PDB entry 7TFA | electron microscopy, 2.07 A resolution | chains W and X of the 24 polymer chains in the assembly

Chain W (and X):
Name: Glutamine synthetase
Source organism: Paenibacillus polymyxa
Notes: EC 6.3.1.2; chain X of this document is another copy of the same molecule, construct and numbering; everything in this record applies to it too
Reference sequence: A0A0F0G8G2 (A0A0F0G8G2_PAEPO); numbering as in UniProt (aligned over 1-442)
Sequence (462 residues; numbered -19 to 442; the number before each row is that of its first residue; numbers below 1 keep their minus sign (Met-19 is residue -19)):
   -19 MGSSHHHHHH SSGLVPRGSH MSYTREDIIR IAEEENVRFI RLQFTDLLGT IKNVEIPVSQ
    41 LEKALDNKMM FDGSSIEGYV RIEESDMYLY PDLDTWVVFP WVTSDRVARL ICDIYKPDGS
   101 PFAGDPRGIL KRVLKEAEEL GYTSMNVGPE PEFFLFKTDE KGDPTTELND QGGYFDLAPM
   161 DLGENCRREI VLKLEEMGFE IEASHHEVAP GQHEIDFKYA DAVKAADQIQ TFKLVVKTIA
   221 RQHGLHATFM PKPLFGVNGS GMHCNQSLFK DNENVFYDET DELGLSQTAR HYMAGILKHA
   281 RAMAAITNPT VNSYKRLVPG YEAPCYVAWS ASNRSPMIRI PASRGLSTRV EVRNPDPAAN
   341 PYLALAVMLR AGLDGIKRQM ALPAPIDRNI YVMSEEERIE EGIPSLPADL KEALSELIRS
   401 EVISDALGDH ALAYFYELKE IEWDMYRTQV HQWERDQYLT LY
Unresolved in the structure: -19 to 1
Sequence notes: initiating methionine (-19); expression tag (-18 to 0)
Metal / ion sites: Mg2+ site 1: Glu130, Glu331; Mg2+ site 2: Glu132, Glu187, Glu194
Residues lining bound ligands: glutamine (GLN): Glu132, Tyr154, Glu187, Val188, Gln192, Asn238, Gly239, Ser240, Gly241, His243, Arg296, Tyr301, Glu302, Ala303, Arg333
Reported in the primary citation:
  - catalytic residues: Asp52, Glu302 (proposed by the authors, not directly observed)

How chain W and chain X interact:
Pairs across the interface (53; chain W residue first):
  Tyr154(W) - Lys32(X)  hydrogen bond (backbone-side chain)
  Tyr154(W) - Asp52(X)  hydrogen bond
  Tyr154(W) - Ser55(X)
  Tyr154(W) - Arg61(X)
  Phe155(W) - Lys32(X)
  Phe155(W) - Asn33(X)  hydrogen bond (backbone-backbone)
  Phe155(W) - Val34(X)  hydrophobic
  Phe155(W) - Asp52(X)
  Phe155(W) - Ser55(X)
  Asp156(W) - Thr30(X)
  Asp156(W) - Lys32(X)
  Asp156(W) - Asn33(X)
  Leu157(W) - Arg21(X)
  Leu157(W) - Ile31(X)
  Leu157(W) - Asn33(X)
  Leu157(W) - Leu214(X)  hydrophobic
  Ala158(W) - Arg221(X)
  Met160(W) - Leu214(X)  hydrophobic
  Met160(W) - Lys217(X)
  Met160(W) - Thr218(X)
  Met160(W) - Arg221(X)  hydrogen bond (backbone-side chain)
  Asp161(W) - Thr218(X)
  Asp161(W) - Arg221(X)
  Gly163(W) - Arg221(X)  hydrogen bond (backbone-side chain)
  Asn165(W) - Arg21(X)
  Arg167(W) - Glu35(X)  salt bridge
  Arg168(W) - Phe19(X)
  Val171(W) - Phe19(X)  hydrophobic
  Leu172(W) - Arg18(X)
  Leu172(W) - Asp85(X)
  Glu175(W) - Pro37(X)
  Glu175(W) - Ser39(X)
  Ile181(W) - Pro37(X)
  Ile181(W) - Gln40(X)
  Glu182(W) - Ile36(X)
  Glu182(W) - Gln40(X)  hydrogen bond
  Glu182(W) - Lys43(X)  salt bridge
  Ala183(W) - Val34(X)  hydrophobic
  Ala183(W) - Glu35(X)
  Ala183(W) - Met49(X)  hydrophobic
  Ser184(W) - Val34(X)
  Ser184(W) - Glu35(X)  hydrogen bond (backbone-backbone)
  Lys198(W) - Gln40(X)  hydrogen bond
  Glu302(W) - Arg61(X)  salt bridge
  Ser312(W) - Glu63(X)
  Asn313(W) - Glu63(X)
  Arg314(W) - Arg61(X)
  Arg314(W) - Ile62(X)
  Arg319(W) - Glu64(X)  salt bridge
  Arg319(W) - Asp66(X)  salt bridge
  Pro321(W) - Asp66(X)
  Ala322(W) - Asp66(X)  hydrogen bond (backbone-side chain)
  Ser323(W) - Met50(X)
Interface residues without a listed pair, chain W (32 interface residues in all): Pro159, Leu162, His185, Val188, Arg333
Interface residues without a listed pair, chain X (34 interface residues in all): Phe24, Phe51, Ser65, Val87, Pro97, Gln222

In short:
32 residues of chain W face 34 of chain X across their interface, with 9 hydrogen bonds and 5 salt bridges.
Polar contacts include Arg167(W)-Glu35(X), Glu182(W)-Lys43(X) and Glu302(W)-Arg61(X). Bound to chain W:
glutamine. Glu130(W) and Glu331(W) form the Mg2+ site 1. From the paper: catalytic residues Asp52(W) and
Glu302(W).
Both chains are Glutamine synthetase (Paenibacillus polymyxa). Entry 7TFA (P. polymyxa GS(12)-Q-GlnR peptide)
was determined by electron microscopy together with 7TEA, 7TEC, 7TF6, 7TF9, 7TFB and 7TFC from the same study.
